6RDY - chains S and V of the 20 polymer chains in the assembly; structure by electron microscopy, 3.60 A resolution.

Chain S:
Protein: ATP synthase gamma chain, mitochondrial
Source organism: Polytomella sp. Pringsheim 198.80
Reference sequence: Q4LDE7 (Q4LDE7_9CHLO); numbering as in UniProt (aligned over 1-317)
Chain sequence (317 residues; row label = number of the first residue in the row):
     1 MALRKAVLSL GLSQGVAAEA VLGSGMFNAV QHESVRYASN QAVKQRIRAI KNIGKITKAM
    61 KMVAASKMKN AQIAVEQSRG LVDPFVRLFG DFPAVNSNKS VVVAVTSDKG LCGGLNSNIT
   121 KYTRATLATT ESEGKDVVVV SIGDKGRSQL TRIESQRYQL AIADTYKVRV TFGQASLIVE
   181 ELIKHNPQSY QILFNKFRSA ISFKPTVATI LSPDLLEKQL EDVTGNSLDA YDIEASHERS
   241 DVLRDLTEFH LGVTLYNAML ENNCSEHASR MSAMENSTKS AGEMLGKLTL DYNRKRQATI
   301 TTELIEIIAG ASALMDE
Not modelled in the structure: 1-38, 316-317

Chain V:
Protein: ATP synthase subunit alpha
Source organism: Polytomella sp. Pringsheim 198.80
Reference sequence: A0ZW40 (A0ZW40_9CHLO); residue numbers follow UniProt; this construct covers 1-562
Chain sequence (562 residues; numbered 1 to 562; the number before each row is that of its first residue):
     1 MRSPAAFVAR SGLFKASLGQ SNWAQKAEQM MASVTRTFAA DAKALDELRK PKFSSKYLIQ
    61 HVSQKLIPAV KEWEKSYQPP VIHLGRVLSV GDGIARVYGL KSVQAGELVC FDSGVKGMAL
   121 NLQADHVGVV VFGNDSVIHQ GDLVYRTGQI VNVPIGPGTL GRVTDGLGQP IDGKGPLTNV
   181 RSSLVEVKAP GIIARQSVRE PLFTGVKAVD ALVPIGRGQR ELIIGDRQTG KTAVAIDAII
   241 HQKNCNEQVP KAQRVYCVYV AVGQKRSTVA QLVKLFTQTG AMRYTIMVSA TASDAAPLQF
   301 LAPYSGCAMA EYFRDTGKHG LIIYDDLSKQ SVAYRQMSLL LRRPPGREAF PGDVFYLHSR
   361 LLERAAKLSK ELGGGSLTAF PVIETQAGDV SAYIATNVIS ITDGQIFLET ELFYKGIRPA
   421 LNVGLSVSRV GSAAQFPGMK QVAGTLKLEL AQYREVAAFA QFGSDLDAAT QYVLERGARL
   481 TEMLKQKQFA PIPIERQTVA VYAATKGFLD KVRVQDIVAA EEAVISQVNP AVFKILKANG
   541 KITPALDAHL KAELRKVKLP GA
Not modelled in the structure: 1-42
Sequence notes: conflict Arg266 (Lys in A0ZW40)
Bound ions: Mg2+: Thr232 (together with ATP)
Small-molecule neighbours: ATP (adenosine-5'-triphosphate): Arg227, Gln228, Thr229, Gly230, Lys231, Thr232, Ala233, Asp326, Phe413, Arg418, Pro419, Gln486, Lys487, Gln488

Interface between chain S and chain V:
Residue-residue contacts (16):
  Lys55(S) - Phe459(V)
  Ile56(S) - Ala458(V)
  Ala59(S) - Phe459(V)  hydrophobic
  Ala59(S) - Phe462(V)  hydrophobic
  Met60(S) - Phe462(V)  hydrophobic
  Val63(S) - Asp465(V)
  Ser66(S) - Asp467(V)  hydrogen bond
  Lys67(S) - Asp465(V)  salt bridge
  Ile300(S) - Arg347(V)
  Glu303(S) - Glu348(V)
  Leu304(S) - Gly346(V)
  Ile307(S) - Pro345(V)  hydrophobic
  Ile307(S) - Glu348(V)
  Ile307(S) - Ala349(V)  hydrophobic
  Ile308(S) - Pro345(V)
  Met315(S) - Arg342(V)
Other interface residues (no listed pair), chain S (17 interface residues in all): Gln41, Met62, Ala311, Leu314
Other interface residues (no listed pair), chain V (13 interface residues in all): Ala387, Thr470

Summary:
Chain S and chain V form an interface of 17 and 13 residues respectively; the contacts include 1 hydrogen bond
and 1 salt bridge. Polar contacts include Lys67(S)-Asp465(V) and Ser66(S)-Asp467(V). Bound to chain V: ATP.
Here chain S is ATP synthase gamma chain, mitochondrial and chain V is ATP synthase subunit alpha, both from
Polytomella sp. Pringsheim 198.80. Entry 6RDY (Cryo-EM structure of Polytomella F-ATP synthase, Rotary
substate 1F, focussed refinement of F1 head and rotor) was determined by electron microscopy, deposited
together with 6RD4, 6RD5, 6RD6, 6RD7, 6RD8, 6RD9 and 46 further entries.
